PDB entry 5Z3O | electron microscopy, 3.62 A resolution | chains H and I of the 11 polymer chains in the assembly

[Chain H]
Molecule: Histone H2B 1.1
Source organism: Xenopus laevis
Reference sequence: P02281 (H2B11_XENLA); residues 1-122 here correspond to UniProt positions 5-126 (UniProt number = residue number + 4)
Chain sequence (122 residues; row label = number of the first residue in the row):
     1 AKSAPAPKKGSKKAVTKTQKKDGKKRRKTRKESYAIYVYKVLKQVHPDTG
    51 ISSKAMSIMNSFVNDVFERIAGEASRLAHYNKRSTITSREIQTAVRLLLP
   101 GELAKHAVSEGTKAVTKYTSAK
Disordered / not traced: 1-28, 122
Curated features (UniProtKB/Swiss-Prot):
  - modified residue: Lys2 (N6-acetyllysine), Lys9 (N6-acetyllysine), Ser11 (Phosphoserine), Lys12 (N6-acetyllysine), Lys17 (N6-acetyllysine)
  - glycosylation: Ser109 (O-linked (GlcNAc) serine)
  - cross-link: Lys117 (Glycyl lysine isopeptide (Lys-Gly) (interchain with G-Cter in ubiquitin))

[Chain I]
Molecule: 167-nt DNA strand
Sequence (167 nucleotides; each row starts with the number of its first residue):
     1 ATCGAGAATCCCGGTGCCGAGGCCGCTCAATTGGTCGTAGACAGCTCTAG
    51 CACCGCTTAAACGCACGTACGCGCTGTCCCCCGCGTTTTAACCGCCAAGG
   101 GGATTACTCCCTAGTCTCCAGGCACGTGTCAGATATATACATCCTGAAGC
   151 TTGTCGAGAAGTACGAT
Disordered / not traced: 1, 148-167

[Chain H / chain I interface]
Residue-residue contacts - 13 pairs, chain H then chain I:
  Thr29(H) - DT104(I)  hydrogen bond to the phosphate
  Tyr39(H) - DG21(I)  sugar contact
  Tyr39(H) - DG22(I)  hydrogen bond to the phosphate
  Gly50(H) - DG21(I)  phosphate contact
  Ile51(H) - DA20(I)  phosphate contact
  Ile51(H) - DG21(I)  phosphate contact
  Ser52(H) - DA20(I)  phosphate contact
  Ser53(H) - DA20(I)  hydrogen bond to the phosphate
  Arg83(H) - DG40(I)  hydrogen bond to the phosphate
  Arg83(H) - DA41(I)  salt bridge to the phosphate
  Ser84(H) - DA39(I)  hydrogen bond to the phosphate
  Ser84(H) - DG40(I)  phosphate contact
  Thr85(H) - DG40(I)  phosphate contact
Interface residues without a listed pair, chain H (10 interface residues in all): Lys54

[In short]
10 residues of chain H face 7 of chain I across their interface, with 5 hydrogen bonds and 1 salt bridge.
Polar contacts include Thr29(H)-DT104(I), Tyr39(H)-DG22(I) and Ser53(H)-DA20(I).
Here chain H is Histone H2B 1.1 (Xenopus laevis) and chain I is a 167-nt DNA strand. Entry 5Z3O (Structure of
Snf2-nucleosome complex in ADP state) was determined by electron microscopy (same publication as 5Z3U, 5Z3V,
5Z3L, 6IY2 and 6IY3).
